PDB entry 4N56 | X-ray diffraction, 2.20 A resolution | chains B and A of the 3 polymer chains in the assembly

# Chain B
Molecule: 12-nt DNA strand
Sequence (12 nucleotides; each row starts with the number of its first residue):
   101 GACCACGGCG CC
Modified / non-standard residues: DOC (2',3'-dideoxycytidine-5'-monophosphate) at position 112

# Chain A
Protein: DNA polymerase I, thermostable
From: Thermus aquaticus
Notes: EC 2.7.7.7; fragment: Klenow fragment
UniProt: P19821 (DPO1_THEAQ); residues 281-832 here = UniProt positions 281-832
Amino-acid sequence (553 residues; numbered 280 to 832; the number before each row is that of its first residue):
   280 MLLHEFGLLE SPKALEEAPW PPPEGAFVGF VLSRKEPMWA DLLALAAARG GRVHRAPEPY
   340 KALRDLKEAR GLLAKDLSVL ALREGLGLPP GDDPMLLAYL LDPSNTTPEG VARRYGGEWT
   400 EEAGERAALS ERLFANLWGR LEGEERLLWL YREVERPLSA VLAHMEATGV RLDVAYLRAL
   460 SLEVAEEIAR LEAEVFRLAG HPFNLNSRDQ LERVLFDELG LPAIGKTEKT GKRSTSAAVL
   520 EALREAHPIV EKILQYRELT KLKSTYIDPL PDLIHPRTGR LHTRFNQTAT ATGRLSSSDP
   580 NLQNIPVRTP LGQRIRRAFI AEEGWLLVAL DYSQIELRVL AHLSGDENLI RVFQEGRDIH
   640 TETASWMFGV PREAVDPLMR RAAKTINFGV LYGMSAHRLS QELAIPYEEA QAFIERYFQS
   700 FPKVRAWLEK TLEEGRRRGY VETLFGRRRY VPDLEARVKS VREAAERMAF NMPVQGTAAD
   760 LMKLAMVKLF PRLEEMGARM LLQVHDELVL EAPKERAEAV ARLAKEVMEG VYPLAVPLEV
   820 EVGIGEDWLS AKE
Unresolved in the structure: 280-293, 643-660, 673-699
Sequence notes: initiating methionine (280); engineered mutation Leu-707 (Ile in P19821)
Ion coordination: Mg2+: Asp-610, Glu-786
Reported in the primary citation:
  - conformationally variable residues (order/disorder transition, side-chain flip): Asp-637 to Arg-660, Met-673 to Ser-699, Phe-749
  - binding site for the 16-nt DNA strand: Phe-667
  - mutagenesis - I707L: decreased catalytic activity on AA overhang
  - mutagenesis - I707L: increased catalytic activity on CCG and TTG template overhangs

# How chain B and chain A interact
Contacting residue pairs (35):
  DC106(B) / Lys-508(A)  phosphate contact
  DC106(B) / Thr-509(A)  phosphate contact
  DG107(B) / Arg-487(A)  hydrogen bond to the phosphate
  DG107(B) / Thr-506(A)  hydrogen bond to the phosphate
  DG107(B) / Glu-507(A)  phosphate contact
  DG107(B) / Lys-508(A)  hydrogen bond to the phosphate
  DG107(B) / Thr-509(A)  hydrogen bond to the phosphate
  DG108(B) / Arg-487(A)  salt bridge to the phosphate
  DG108(B) / Thr-506(A)  phosphate contact
  DG108(B) / Ser-513(A)  hydrogen bond to the phosphate
  DG108(B) / Thr-514(A)  hydrogen bond to the phosphate
  DG108(B) / Ser-515(A)  phosphate contact
  DG108(B) / Arg-536(A)  hydrogen bond to the phosphate
  DG108(B) / Lys-540(A)  base contact
  DC109(B) / Ser-515(A)  phosphate contact
  DC109(B) / Ala-516(A)  hydrogen bond to the phosphate
  DC109(B) / Arg-536(A)  salt bridge to the phosphate
  DC109(B) / Lys-540(A)  hydrogen bond to the base
  DG110(B) / Lys-540(A)  sugar contact
  DG110(B) / Leu-541(A)  sugar contact
  DG110(B) / Tyr-545(A)  sugar contact
  DG110(B) / Asn-583(A)  base contact
  DG110(B) / Pro-585(A)  phosphate contact
  DC111(B) / Gln-582(A)  sugar contact
  DC111(B) / Asn-583(A)  sugar contact
  DC111(B) / Ile-584(A)  sugar contact
  DC111(B) / Pro-585(A)  phosphate contact
  DC111(B) / Val-586(A)  hydrogen bond to the phosphate
  DC111(B) / Arg-587(A)  salt bridge to the phosphate
  DOC_112(B) / Arg-573(A)  hydrogen bond to the base
  DOC_112(B) / Val-586(A)  phosphate contact
  DOC_112(B) / Val-783(A)  sugar contact
  DOC_112(B) / His-784(A)  sugar contact
  DOC_112(B) / Asp-785(A)  sugar contact
  DOC_112(B) / Glu-786(A)  phosphate contact
Interface residues without a listed pair, chain A (27 interface residues in all): Gly-510, Asn-580, Arg-595

# Overview
The interface between chain B and chain A involves 7 residues on one side and 27 on the other, with 11
hydrogen bonds and 3 salt bridges. Polar contacts include DC109(B)/Lys-540(A), DOC_112(B)/Arg-573(A) and
DG107(B)/Arg-487(A). From the paper: a binding site for the 16-nt DNA strand at Phe-667(A); I707L of chain A
reduces catalytic activity on AA overhang.
Chain B is a 12-nt DNA strand and chain A is DNA polymerase I, thermostable (Thermus aquaticus); the
structure, Binary complex structure of Klenow fragment of Taq DNA polymerase I707L mutant (Cs3C KlenTaq) with
DNA, was determined by X-ray diffraction (same publication as 4N5S and 4XIU).
